PDB entry 2Q67 | X-ray diffraction, 2.30 A resolution | chains A and B

== Chain A (and B) ==
Protein: Potassium channel protein
From: Bacillus cereus
Notes: chain B of this document is another copy of the same molecule, construct and numbering; everything in this record applies to it too
UniProtKB: Q81HW2 (Q81HW2_BACCR); residues 1-110 here = UniProt positions 1-110
Chain sequence (114 residues; numbered 1 to 114; the number before each row is that of its first residue):
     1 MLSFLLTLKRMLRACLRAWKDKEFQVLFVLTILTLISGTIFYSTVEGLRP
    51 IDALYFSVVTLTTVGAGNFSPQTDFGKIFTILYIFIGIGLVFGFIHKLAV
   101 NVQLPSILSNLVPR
Disordered / not traced: 105-114 (chain B: 104-114)
Sequence notes: engineered mutation Ala66 (Asp in Q81HW2); expression tag (111-114)
Metal / ion sites: Ca2+ site 1: Thr63, Val64 (shared with Thr63(B), Val64(B) of chain B); Ca2+ site 2: Gly67 (shared with Gly67(B) of chain B)
Reported in the primary citation:
  - Ca2+ coordination: Gly67
  - mutagenesis - D66A: decreased binding to Ca2+

== How chain A and chain B interact ==
Residue-residue contacts - 42 pairs, chain A then chain B:
  Ser3(A) - Lys22(B)  hydrogen bond
  Phe4(A) - Gln25(B)
  Phe4(A) - Val26(B)  hydrophobic
  Phe4(A) - Val29(B)  hydrophobic
  Thr7(A) - Lys22(B)
  Thr7(A) - Glu23(B)
  Leu8(A) - Val26(B)  hydrophobic
  Arg10(A) - Glu23(B)  salt bridge
  Met11(A) - Glu23(B)
  Met11(A) - Val26(B)  hydrophobic
  Met11(A) - Leu27(B)  hydrophobic
  Leu35(A) - Phe85(B)  hydrophobic
  Arg49(A) - Asp74(B)  salt bridge
  Ile51(A) - Asp74(B)
  Ile51(A) - Lys77(B)
  Asp52(A) - Lys77(B)  salt bridge
  Leu54(A) - Ile81(B)  hydrophobic
  Tyr55(A) - Phe56(B)
  Tyr55(A) - Ser70(B)
  Tyr55(A) - Pro71(B)
  Tyr55(A) - Thr80(B)
  Val58(A) - Ile81(B)  hydrophobic
  Val58(A) - Ile84(B)  hydrophobic
  Val59(A) - Ile84(B)  hydrophobic
  Thr62(A) - Ile84(B)
  Thr63(A) - Thr63(B)
  Val64(A) - Thr60(B)
  Val64(A) - Thr63(B)
  Val64(A) - Val64(B)
  Val64(A) - Gly65(B)
  Val64(A) - Ile84(B)  hydrophobic
  Gly67(A) - Ala66(B)
  Gly67(A) - Gly67(B)
  Asn68(A) - Asn68(B)  hydrogen bond (side chain-backbone)
  Asn68(A) - Phe69(B)
  Asn68(A) - Ser70(B)
  Phe94(A) - Phe92(B)  hydrophobic
  Leu98(A) - Phe92(B)
  Val102(A) - His96(B)
  Val102(A) - Ala99(B)
  Val102(A) - Gln103(B)  hydrogen bond (backbone-side chain)
  Gln103(A) - Gln103(B)
Interface residues without a listed pair, chain A (25 interface residues in all): Gly65, Ala66
Interface residues without a listed pair, chain B (30 interface residues in all): Ile78, Ile95, Val100

== Summary ==
25 residues of chain A face 30 of chain B across their interface, with 3 hydrogen bonds and 3 salt bridges.
Polar pairs include Arg10(A)-Glu23(B), Arg49(A)-Asp74(B) and Asp52(A)-Lys77(B). The Ca2+ site 1 is built by
Thr63(A) and Val64(A). The paper reports that D66A of chain A reduces binding to Ca2+; Ca2+ coordination by
Gly67(A).
Chain A and chain B are both Potassium channel protein (Bacillus cereus); the structure, Crystal Structure of
Nak channel D66A mutant, was determined by X-ray diffraction, deposited together with 2Q68, 2Q69 and 2Q6A.
